Entry 4JT0 (X-ray diffraction, 3.10 A resolution); this record covers chains V and W of the 30 polymer chains in the assembly.

[Chain V]
Protein: Proteasome subunit beta type-2
Source organism: Saccharomyces cerevisiae
Notes: EC 3.4.25.1
UniProtKB: P25043 (PSB2_YEAST); residues 1-232 here correspond to UniProt positions 30-261 (UniProt number = residue number + 29)
Amino-acid sequence (232 residues; each row starts with the number of its first residue):
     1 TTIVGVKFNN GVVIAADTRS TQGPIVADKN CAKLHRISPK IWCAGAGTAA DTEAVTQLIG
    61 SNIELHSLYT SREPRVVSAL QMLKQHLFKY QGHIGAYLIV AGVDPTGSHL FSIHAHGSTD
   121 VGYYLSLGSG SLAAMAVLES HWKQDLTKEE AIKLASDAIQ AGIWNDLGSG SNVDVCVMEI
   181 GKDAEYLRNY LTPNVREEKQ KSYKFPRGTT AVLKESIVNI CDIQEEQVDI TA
Unresolved in the structure: 223-232
Swiss-Prot annotation at these positions:
  - active site: Thr1 (Nucleophile)

[Chain W]
Protein: Proteasome subunit beta type-3
Source organism: Saccharomyces cerevisiae
Notes: EC 3.4.25.1
UniProtKB: P25451 (PSB3_YEAST); residues 0-204 here correspond to UniProt positions 1-205 (UniProt number = residue number + 1)
Amino-acid sequence (205 residues; row label = number of the first residue in the row; numbering starts at 0):
     0 MSDPSSINGG IVVAMTGKDC VAIACDLRLG SQSLGVSNKF EKIFHYGHVF LGITGLATDV
    60 TTLNEMFRYK TNLYKLKEER AIEPETFTQL VSSSLYERRF GPYFVGPVVA GINSKSGKPF
   120 IAGFDLIGCI DEAKDFIVSG TASDQLFGMC ESLYEPNLEP EDLFETISQA LLNAADRDAL
   180 SGWGAVVYII KKDEVVKRYL KMRQD
Unresolved in the structure: 0
Swiss-Prot annotation at these positions:
  - modified residue: Ser30 (Phosphoserine)
  - cross-link: Lys69 (Glycyl lysine isopeptide (Lys-Gly) (interchain with G-Cter in ubiquitin))

[How chain V and chain W interact]
Contacting residue pairs (67; chain V residue first):
  Ile25(V) with Asp143(W); Phe146(W), hydrophobic
  Val26(V) with Phe146(W)
  Ala27(V) with Asp130(W)
  Asp28(V) with Asp130(W)
  Lys29(V) with Glu150(W), salt bridge
  Thr48(V) with Arg98(W); Ile126(W)
  Ala49(V) with Cys128(W), hydrophobic
  Ala50(V) with Tyr95(W); Ile126(W), hydrophobic; Cys128(W), hydrophobic
  Asp51(V) with Tyr95(W), hydrogen bond; Arg98(W), salt bridge
  Ala54(V) with Tyr95(W)
  Tyr90(V) with Phe99(W), hydrophobic
  His93(V) with Arg98(W); Phe99(W)
  Ile94(V) with Phe99(W), hydrophobic
  Arg196(V) with Glu150(W), salt bridge
  Lys199(V) with Glu150(W); Ser151(W); Tyr153(W), hydrogen bond (side chain-backbone)
  Ser202(V) with Glu154(W), hydrogen bond
  Tyr203(V) with Ser151(W); Leu152(W), hydrophobic; Glu154(W)
  Lys204(V) with Glu154(W), hydrogen bond (backbone-side chain); Asp161(W)
  Phe205(V) with Leu152(W), hydrophobic; Glu164(W); Gln168(W)
  Arg207(V) with Glu158(W); Glu160(W), salt bridge; Asp161(W), salt bridge
  Gly208(V) with Glu164(W), hydrogen bond (backbone-side chain)
  Thr209(V) with Glu164(W), hydrogen bond (backbone-side chain)
  Thr210(V) with Glu164(W), hydrogen bond; Ser167(W); Gln168(W), hydrogen bond; Leu199(W)
  Ala211(V) with Leu199(W); Lys200(W), hydrogen bond (backbone-backbone)
  Val212(V) with Phe163(W), hydrophobic; Tyr198(W)
  Leu213(V) with Tyr198(W), hydrogen bond (backbone-backbone); Leu199(W); Lys200(W)
  Lys214(V) with Lys196(W); Arg197(W); Tyr198(W), hydrogen bond (backbone-backbone)
  Glu215(V) with Val195(W); Lys196(W); Arg197(W), salt bridge
  Ser216(V) with Val195(W); Lys196(W), hydrogen bond (backbone-backbone)
  Ile217(V) with Glu193(W); Val194(W)
  Val218(V) with His44(W); Tyr187(W), hydrophobic; Val194(W), hydrogen bond (backbone-backbone); Lys196(W)
  Asn219(V) with His44(W)
  Ile220(V) with Gly46(W); His47(W); Val194(W), hydrophobic
  Asp222(V) with Lys74(W), salt bridge
Interface residues without a listed pair, chain V (36 interface residues in all): Gln22, Pro206
Interface residues without a listed pair, chain W (40 interface residues in all): Phe49, Asp124, Glu131, Asp134, Leu157, Thr165, Leu171

[In short]
The interface between chain V and chain W involves 36 residues on one side and 40 on the other; the contacts
include 13 hydrogen bonds and 7 salt bridges. Among the polar pairs are Lys29(V)-Glu150(W), Asp51(V)-Arg98(W)
and Arg196(V)-Glu150(W).
Here chain V is Proteasome subunit beta type-2 and chain W is Proteasome subunit beta type-3, both from
Saccharomyces cerevisiae. Entry 4JT0 (Yeast 20S proteasome in complex with the dimerized linear mimetic of
TMC-95A - yCP:4a) was determined by X-ray diffraction, deposited together with 4JSQ and 4JSU.
